PDB entry 2F6D | X-ray diffraction, 1.60 A resolution | chain A

[Chain A]
Name: Glucoamylase GLU1
Organism: Saccharomycopsis fibuligera
Notes: EC 3.2.1.3
UniProt: P08017 (AMYG_SACFI); residues 1-492 here correspond to UniProt positions 28-519 (UniProt number = residue number + 27)
Chain sequence (492 residues; numbered 1 to 492; the number before each row is that of its first residue):
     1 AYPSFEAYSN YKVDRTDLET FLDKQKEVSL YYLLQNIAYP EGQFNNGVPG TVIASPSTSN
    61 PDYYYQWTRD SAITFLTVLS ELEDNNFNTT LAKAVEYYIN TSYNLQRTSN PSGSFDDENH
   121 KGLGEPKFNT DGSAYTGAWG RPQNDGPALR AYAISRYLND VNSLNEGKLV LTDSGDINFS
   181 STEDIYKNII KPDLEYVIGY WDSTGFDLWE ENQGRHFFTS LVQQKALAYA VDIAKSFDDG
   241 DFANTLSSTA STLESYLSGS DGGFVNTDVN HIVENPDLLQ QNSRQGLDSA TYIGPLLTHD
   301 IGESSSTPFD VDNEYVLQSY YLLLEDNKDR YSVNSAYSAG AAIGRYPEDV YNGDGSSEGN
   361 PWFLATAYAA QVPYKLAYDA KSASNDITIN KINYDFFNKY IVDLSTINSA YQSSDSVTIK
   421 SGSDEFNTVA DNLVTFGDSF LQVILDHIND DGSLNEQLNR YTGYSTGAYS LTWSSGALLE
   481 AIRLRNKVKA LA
UniProt features mapped onto this chain:
  - active site: Asp207 (Proton acceptor), Glu210 (Proton donor)
  - binding site (substrate): Trp139
  - glycosylation (N-linked (GlcNAc...) asparagine): Asn88, Asn100, Asn178
Ion coordination: Na+ site 1 near Ile177 (its only coordinating residue here); Na+ site 2 near Asp310 (its only coordinating residue here)
Reported in the primary citation:
  - catalytic residues: Glu210, Glu456 (proposed by the authors, not directly observed)
  - binding site for alpha-D-glucopyranose: Trp139, His447, Thr462
  - Na+ coordination: Ile177
  - conformationally variable residues (loop rearrangement): Ser9 to Thr16
  - binding site for phosphate ion: Gly302 to Ser306
  - binding site for the ligand AC1: Arg15, Asp450, Tyr464, Ser465
  - mutagenesis - H447A, H447A/D450A, T462A: abolished binding to starch

[Summary]
From UniProt: active-site residues Asp207 and Glu210 and substrate-binding residue Trp139. From the paper:
catalytic residues Glu210 and Glu456; H447A, H447A/D450A and T462A abolish binding to starch.
Chain A is Glucoamylase GLU1 (Saccharomycopsis fibuligera); the structure, Structure of the complex of a
glucoamylase from Saccharomycopsis fibuligera with acarbose, was determined by X-ray diffraction, deposited
together with 2FBA.
